PDB entry 8SNY | electron microscopy, 3.41 A resolution | chains A and D of the 6 polymer chains in the assembly

== Chain A ==
Name: RNA-directed RNA polymerase L
Organism: Respiratory syncytial virus A2
Notes: EC 2.7.7.48, 3.6.1.-, 2.7.7.88, 2.1.1.375
Reference sequence: P28887 (L_HRSVA); numbering as in UniProt (aligned over 1-2165)
Sequence (2165 residues; numbered 1 to 2165; the number before each row is that of its first residue):
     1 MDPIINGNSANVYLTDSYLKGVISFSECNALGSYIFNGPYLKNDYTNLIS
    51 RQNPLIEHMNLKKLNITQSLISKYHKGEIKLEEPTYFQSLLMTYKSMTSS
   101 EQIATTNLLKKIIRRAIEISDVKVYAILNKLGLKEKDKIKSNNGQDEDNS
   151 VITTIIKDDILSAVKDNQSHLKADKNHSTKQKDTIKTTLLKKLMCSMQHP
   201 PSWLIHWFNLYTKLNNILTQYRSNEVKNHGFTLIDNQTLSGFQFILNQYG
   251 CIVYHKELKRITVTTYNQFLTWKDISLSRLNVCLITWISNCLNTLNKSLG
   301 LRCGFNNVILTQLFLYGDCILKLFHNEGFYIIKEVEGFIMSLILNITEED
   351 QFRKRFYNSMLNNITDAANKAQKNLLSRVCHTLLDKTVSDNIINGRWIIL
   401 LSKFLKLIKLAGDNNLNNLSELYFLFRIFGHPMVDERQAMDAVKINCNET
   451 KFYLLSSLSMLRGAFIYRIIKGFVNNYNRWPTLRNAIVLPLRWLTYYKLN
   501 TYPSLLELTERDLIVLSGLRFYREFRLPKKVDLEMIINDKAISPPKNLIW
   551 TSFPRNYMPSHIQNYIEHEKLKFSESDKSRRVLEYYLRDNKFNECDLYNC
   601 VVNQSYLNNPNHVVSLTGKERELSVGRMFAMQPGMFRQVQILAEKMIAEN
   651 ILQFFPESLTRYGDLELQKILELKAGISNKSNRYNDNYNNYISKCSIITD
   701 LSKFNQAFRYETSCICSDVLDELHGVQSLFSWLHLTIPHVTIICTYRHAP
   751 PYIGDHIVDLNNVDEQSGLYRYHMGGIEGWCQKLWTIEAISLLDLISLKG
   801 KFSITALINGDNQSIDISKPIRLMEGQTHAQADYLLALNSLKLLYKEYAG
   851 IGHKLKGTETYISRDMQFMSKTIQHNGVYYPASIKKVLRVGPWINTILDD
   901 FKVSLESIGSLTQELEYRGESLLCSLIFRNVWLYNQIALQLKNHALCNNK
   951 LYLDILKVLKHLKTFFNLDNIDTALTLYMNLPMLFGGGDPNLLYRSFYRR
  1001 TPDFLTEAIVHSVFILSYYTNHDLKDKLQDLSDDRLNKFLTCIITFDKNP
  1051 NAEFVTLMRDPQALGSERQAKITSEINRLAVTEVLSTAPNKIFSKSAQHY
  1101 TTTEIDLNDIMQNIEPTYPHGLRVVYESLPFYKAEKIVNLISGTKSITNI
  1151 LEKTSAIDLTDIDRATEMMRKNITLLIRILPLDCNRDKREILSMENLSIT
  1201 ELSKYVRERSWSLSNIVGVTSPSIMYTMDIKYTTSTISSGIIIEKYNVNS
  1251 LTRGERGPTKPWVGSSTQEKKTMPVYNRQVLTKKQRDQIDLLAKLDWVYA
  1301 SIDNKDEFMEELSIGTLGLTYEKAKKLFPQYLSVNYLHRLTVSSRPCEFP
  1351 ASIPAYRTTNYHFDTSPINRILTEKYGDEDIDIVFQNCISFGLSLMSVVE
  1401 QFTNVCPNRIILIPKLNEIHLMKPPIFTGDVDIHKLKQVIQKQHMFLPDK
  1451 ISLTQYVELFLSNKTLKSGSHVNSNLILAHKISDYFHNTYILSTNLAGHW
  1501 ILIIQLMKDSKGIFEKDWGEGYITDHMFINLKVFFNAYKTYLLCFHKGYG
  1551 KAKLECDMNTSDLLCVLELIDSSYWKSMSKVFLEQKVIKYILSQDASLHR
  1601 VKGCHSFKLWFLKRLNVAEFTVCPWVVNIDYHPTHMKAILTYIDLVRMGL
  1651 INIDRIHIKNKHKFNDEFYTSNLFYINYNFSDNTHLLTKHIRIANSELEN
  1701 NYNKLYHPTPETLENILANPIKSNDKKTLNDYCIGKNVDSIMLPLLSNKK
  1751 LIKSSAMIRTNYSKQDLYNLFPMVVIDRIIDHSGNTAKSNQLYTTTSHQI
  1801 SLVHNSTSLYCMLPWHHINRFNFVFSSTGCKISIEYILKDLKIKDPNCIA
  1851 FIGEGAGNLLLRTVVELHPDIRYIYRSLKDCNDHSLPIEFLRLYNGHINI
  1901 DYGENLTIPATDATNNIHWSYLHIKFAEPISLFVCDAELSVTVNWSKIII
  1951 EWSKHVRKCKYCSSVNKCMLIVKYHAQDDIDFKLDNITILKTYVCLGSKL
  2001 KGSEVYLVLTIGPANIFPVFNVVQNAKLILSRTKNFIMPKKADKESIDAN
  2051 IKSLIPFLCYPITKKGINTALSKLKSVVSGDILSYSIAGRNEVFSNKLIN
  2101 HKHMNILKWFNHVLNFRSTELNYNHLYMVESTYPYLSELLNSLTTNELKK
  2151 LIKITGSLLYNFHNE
Not modelled in the structure: 1-9, 135-182, 662-665, 677-689, 1463-2165
Swiss-Prot annotation at these positions:
  - active site: His1338 (Nucleophile), Lys1831 (For mRNA (nucleoside-2'-O-)-methyltransferase activity), Asp1936 (For mRNA (nucleoside-2'-O-)-methyltransferase activity), Lys1973 (For mRNA (nucleoside-2'-O-)-methyltransferase activity), Glu2004 (For mRNA (nucleoside-2'-O-)-methyltransferase activity)
  - binding site (Mg(2+)): Asp700, Asp811
  - binding site (substrate): Gly1853 to Gly1857
  - natural variant: Cys319 (C319Y: In strain: Cold-passage attenuated), His1690 (H1690Y: In strain: Cold-passage attenuated)
  - mutagenesis: Asp811 (D811A: Complete loss of RNA synthesis), Asn812 (N812A: Complete loss of RNA synthesis), Pro1261 (P1261A: Inhibition of RNA synthesis), Trp1262 (W1262A: Inhibition of RNA synthesis), Pro1274 (P1274A: No effect on RNA synthesis), Tyr1276 (Y1276A: No effect on RNA synthesis), Arg1820 (R1820A: Complete loss of methyltransferase activity), Gly1855 (G1855S: Complete loss of methyltransferase activity), Asp1936 (D1936A: About 90% loss of methyltransferase activity), Glu1938 (E1938A: Complete loss of methyltransferase activity), Ser1998 (S1998A: Complete loss of methyltransferase activity), Glu2004 (E2004A: Complete loss of methyltransferase activity)
Reported in the primary citation:
  - binding site for the 10-nt RNA strand: Tyr13, Glu57, His229, Tyr249, Ala541, Thr551, Arg555, Lys570, Arg580, Glu584, Lys619, Glu620, Phe629, Ala630, Arg637, Gln640, Arg747, Glu778, Gly779, Ser1155
  - catalytic residues: Asp811
  - conformationally variable residues (order/disorder transition): Glu666 to Gly676
  - specificity-determining residues: Lys619, Glu778 (proposed by the authors, not directly observed)

== Chain D ==
Name: Phosphoprotein
Organism: Respiratory syncytial virus A2
Reference sequence: G3C7Q7 (G3C7Q7_HRSV); residue numbers follow UniProt; this construct covers 1-241
Sequence (241 residues; each row starts with the number of its first residue):
     1 MEKFAPEFHGEDANNRATKFLESIKGKFTSPKDPKKKDSIISVNSIDIEV
    51 TKESPITSNSTIINPTNETDDTAGNKPNYQRKPLVSFKEDPTPSDNPFSK
   101 LYKETIETFDNNEEESSYSYEEINDQTNDNITARLDRIDEKLSEILGMLH
   151 TLVVASAGPTSARDGIRDAMVGLREEMIEKIRTEALMTNDRLEAMARLRN
   201 EESEKMAKDTSDEVSLNPTSEKLNNLLEGNDSDNDLSLEDF
Not modelled in the structure: 1-127, 159-169, 202-241

== Chain A / chain D interface ==
Contacting residue pairs (10; chain A residue first):
  Arg484(A) with Thr188(D)
  Arg520(A) with Glu184(D), salt bridge
  Tyr522(A) with Thr188(D); Arg191(D)
  Arg523(A) with Leu192(D)
  Leu1453(A) with Arg199(D)
  Thr1454(A) with Arg199(D)
  Val1457(A) with Met195(D); Arg199(D)
  Leu1461(A) with Leu198(D), hydrophobic
Also at the interface, not in a pair above, chain A (9 interface residues in all): Glu1458

== Overview ==
Chain A and chain D form an interface of 9 and 7 residues respectively, with 1 salt bridge. Its one
salt-bridged contact is Arg520(A)-Glu184(D). From the paper: the catalytic residue Asp811(A); a binding site
for the 10-nt RNA strand at Tyr13(A), Glu57(A) and His229(A) among others.
Chain A is RNA-directed RNA polymerase L and chain D is Phosphoprotein, both from Respiratory syncytial virus
A2; the structure, Cryo-EM structure of the respiratory syncytial virus polymerase (L:P) bound to the trailer
complementary promoter, was determined by electron microscopy, deposited together with 8SNX.
